8JU6 - chains B and C of the 4 polymer chains in the assembly; structure by electron microscopy, 3.45 A resolution.

# Chain B (and C)
Name: Transient receptor potential cation channel subfamily V member 4,3C-GFP
Organism: Homo sapiens
Notes: chain C of this document is another copy of the same molecule, construct and numbering; everything in this record applies to it too
UniProt: Q9HBA0 (TRPV4_HUMAN); residues 1-871 carry their UniProt numbers (871 of 1144 residues fall inside the UniProt entry; the rest is not from it)
Chain sequence (1144 residues; each row starts with the number of its first residue):
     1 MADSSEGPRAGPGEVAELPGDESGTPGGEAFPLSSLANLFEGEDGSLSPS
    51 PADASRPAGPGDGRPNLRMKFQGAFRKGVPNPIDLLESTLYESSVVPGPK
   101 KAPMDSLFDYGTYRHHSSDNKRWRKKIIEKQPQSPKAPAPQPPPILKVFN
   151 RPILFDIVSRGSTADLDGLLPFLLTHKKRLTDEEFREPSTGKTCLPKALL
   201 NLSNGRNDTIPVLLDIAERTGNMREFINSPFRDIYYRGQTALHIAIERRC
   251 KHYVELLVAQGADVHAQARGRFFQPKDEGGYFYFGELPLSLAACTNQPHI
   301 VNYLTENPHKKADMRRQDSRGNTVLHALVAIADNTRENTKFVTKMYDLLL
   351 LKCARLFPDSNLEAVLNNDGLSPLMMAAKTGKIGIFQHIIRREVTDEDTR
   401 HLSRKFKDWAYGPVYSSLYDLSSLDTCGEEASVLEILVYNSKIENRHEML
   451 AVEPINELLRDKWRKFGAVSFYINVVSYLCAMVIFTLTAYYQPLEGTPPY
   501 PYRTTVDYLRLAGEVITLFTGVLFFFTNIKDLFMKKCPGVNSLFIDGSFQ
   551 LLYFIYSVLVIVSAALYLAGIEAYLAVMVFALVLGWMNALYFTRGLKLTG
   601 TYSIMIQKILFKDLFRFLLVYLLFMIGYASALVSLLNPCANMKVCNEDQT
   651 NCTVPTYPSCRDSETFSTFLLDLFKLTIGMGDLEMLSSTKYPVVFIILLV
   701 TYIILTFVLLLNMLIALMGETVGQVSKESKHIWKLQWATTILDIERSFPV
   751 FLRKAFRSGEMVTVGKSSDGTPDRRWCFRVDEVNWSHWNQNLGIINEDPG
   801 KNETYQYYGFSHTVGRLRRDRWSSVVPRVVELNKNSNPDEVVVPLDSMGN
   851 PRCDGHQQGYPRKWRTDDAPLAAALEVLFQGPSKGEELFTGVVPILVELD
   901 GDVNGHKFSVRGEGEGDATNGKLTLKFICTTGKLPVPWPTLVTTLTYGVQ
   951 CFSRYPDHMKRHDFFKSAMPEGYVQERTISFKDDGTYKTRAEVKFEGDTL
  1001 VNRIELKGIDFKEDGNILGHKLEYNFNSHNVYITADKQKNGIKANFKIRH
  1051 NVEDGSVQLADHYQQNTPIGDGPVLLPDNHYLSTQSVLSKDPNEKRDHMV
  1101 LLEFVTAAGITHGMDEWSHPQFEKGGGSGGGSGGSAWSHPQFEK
Disordered / not traced: 1-147, 639-661, 787-1144
Residues lining bound ligands: gsk2798745 (XPW; 1-({(5S,7S)-3-[5-(2-hydroxypropan-2-yl)pyrazin-2-yl]-7-methyl-2-oxo-1-oxa-3-azaspiro[4.5]decan-7-yl}methyl)-1H-benzimidazole-6-carbonitrile): Phe471, Asn474, Ser477, Tyr478, Leu523, Phe524, Thr527, Asp531, Asp546, Phe549, Gln550, Tyr553, Tyr591, Phe592, Asp743, Ile744, Ser747
Curated features (UniProtKB/Swiss-Prot):
  - region: His812 to Glu831 (Interaction with calmodulin and ITPR3)
  - motif: Gly679 to Asp682 (Selectivity filter)
  - binding site (ATP): Lys192, Lys197, Asn201, Tyr236 to Gln239, Arg248
  - binding site (a 1,2-diacyl-sn-glycero-3-phospho-(1D-myo-inositol-4,5-bisphosphate)): Arg249 to Lys251, Asn296 to His299, Lys344
  - binding site (Ca(2+)): Asp682
  - modified residue: Tyr110 (Phosphotyrosine), Tyr253 (Phosphotyrosine), Tyr805 (Phosphotyrosine), Ser824 (Phosphoserine)
What the authors report for this chain:
  - binding site for gsk2798745: Asn474, Phe524, Thr527, Tyr553, Tyr591, Phe592, Asp743, Ile744

# Chain B / chain C interface
Residue-residue contacts (61):
  Gln239(B) with Tyr411(C)
  Glu247(B) with Tyr411(C); Gly412(C), hydrogen bond (side chain-backbone)
  Arg248(B) with Ala410(C), hydrogen bond (side chain-backbone)
  Phe272(B) with Tyr411(C), hydrophobic
  Phe273(B) with Tyr411(C)
  Tyr281(B) with Val414(C); Asp781(C)
  Phe282(B) with Tyr411(C), hydrophobic; Pro413(C)
  Cys294(B) with Trp785(C)
  Ile331(B) with Trp785(C)
  Glu337(B) with Ser786(C)
  Asn338(B) with Trp785(C)
  Phe341(B) with Trp785(C), hydrophobic
  Arg616(B) with Leu598(C)
  Phe617(B) with Tyr602(C)
  Leu623(B) with Trp586(C), hydrophobic
  Gly627(B) with Trp586(C)
  Tyr628(B) with Val583(C), hydrophobic; Met587(C)
  Ser630(B) with Thr486(C); Leu582(C)
  Ala631(B) with Val579(C); Val583(C), hydrophobic
  Ser634(B) with Ala489(C); Tyr490(C)
  Leu635(B) with Leu575(C); Val579(C), hydrophobic
  Asn637(B) with Leu494(C)
  Pro638(B) with Leu494(C); Glu495(C)
  Asp662(B) with Tyr490(C)
  Ser663(B) with Tyr490(C)
  Phe666(B) with Tyr490(C)
  Gly679(B) with Met680(C)
  Tyr691(B) with Glu572(C), hydrogen bond (side chain-backbone); Leu575(C)
  Leu698(B) with Val579(C), hydrophobic; Val583(C), hydrophobic
  Ile704(B) with Leu614(C), hydrophobic
  Leu705(B) with Met587(C), hydrophobic
  Phe707(B) with Leu710(C), hydrophobic
  Val708(B) with Ile609(C), hydrophobic; Leu610(C), hydrophobic; Leu614(C), hydrophobic
  Leu709(B) with Tyr602(C); Ile606(C), hydrophobic
  Leu711(B) with Leu714(C), hydrophobic
  Asn712(B) with Tyr602(C); Met605(C); Ile606(C)
  Met713(B) with Tyr602(C)
  Leu714(B) with Leu714(C), hydrophobic
  Ile715(B) with Ile609(C), hydrophobic; Leu717(C), hydrophobic; Val722(C), hydrophobic
  Ala716(B) with Met605(C), hydrophobic
  Met718(B) with Met718(C)
  Glu720(B) with Thr601(C); Ser726(C)
Also at the interface, not in a pair above, chain B (52 interface residues in all): His243, Phe284, Leu291, Thr295, Val620, Phe624, Leu632, Leu636, Val694, Gly719
Also at the interface, not in a pair above, chain C (38 interface residues in all): Trp409, Ala576, Ala589

# In short
The interface between chain B and chain C involves 52 residues on one side and 38 on the other; the contacts
include 3 hydrogen bonds. Among the polar pairs are Glu247(B)-Gly412(C), Arg248(B)-Ala410(C) and
Tyr691(B)-Glu572(C). Bound to chain B: gsk2798745. The paper reports a binding site for gsk2798745 at
Asn474(B), Phe524(B) and Thr527(B) among others.
Both chains are Transient receptor potential cation channel subfamily V member 4,3C-GFP (Homo sapiens). Entry
8JU6 (Structure of human TRPV4 with antagonist GSK279) was determined by electron microscopy together with
8JU5, 8JVI and 8JVJ from the same study.
